PDB entry 2QRT | X-ray diffraction, 1.80 A resolution | chain A

# Chain A
Name: H-2 class I histocompatibility antigen K-B alpha chain, Beta-2 microglobulin, ovalbumin-derived peptide
From: Mus musculus
Notes: fragment: Fusion protein of ovalbumin-derived peptide, linker, Beta-2 microglobulin, and H-2 class I histocompatibility antigen K-B alpha chain extracellular domain
UniProtKB: chimeric construct of P01901, Q91XJ8: residues 1-280 from P01901 (HA1B_MOUSE) positions 22-301 (offset varies); residues 1-99 from Q91XJ8 positions 21-119 (offset varies)
Sequence (422 residues; row label = number of the first residue in the row):
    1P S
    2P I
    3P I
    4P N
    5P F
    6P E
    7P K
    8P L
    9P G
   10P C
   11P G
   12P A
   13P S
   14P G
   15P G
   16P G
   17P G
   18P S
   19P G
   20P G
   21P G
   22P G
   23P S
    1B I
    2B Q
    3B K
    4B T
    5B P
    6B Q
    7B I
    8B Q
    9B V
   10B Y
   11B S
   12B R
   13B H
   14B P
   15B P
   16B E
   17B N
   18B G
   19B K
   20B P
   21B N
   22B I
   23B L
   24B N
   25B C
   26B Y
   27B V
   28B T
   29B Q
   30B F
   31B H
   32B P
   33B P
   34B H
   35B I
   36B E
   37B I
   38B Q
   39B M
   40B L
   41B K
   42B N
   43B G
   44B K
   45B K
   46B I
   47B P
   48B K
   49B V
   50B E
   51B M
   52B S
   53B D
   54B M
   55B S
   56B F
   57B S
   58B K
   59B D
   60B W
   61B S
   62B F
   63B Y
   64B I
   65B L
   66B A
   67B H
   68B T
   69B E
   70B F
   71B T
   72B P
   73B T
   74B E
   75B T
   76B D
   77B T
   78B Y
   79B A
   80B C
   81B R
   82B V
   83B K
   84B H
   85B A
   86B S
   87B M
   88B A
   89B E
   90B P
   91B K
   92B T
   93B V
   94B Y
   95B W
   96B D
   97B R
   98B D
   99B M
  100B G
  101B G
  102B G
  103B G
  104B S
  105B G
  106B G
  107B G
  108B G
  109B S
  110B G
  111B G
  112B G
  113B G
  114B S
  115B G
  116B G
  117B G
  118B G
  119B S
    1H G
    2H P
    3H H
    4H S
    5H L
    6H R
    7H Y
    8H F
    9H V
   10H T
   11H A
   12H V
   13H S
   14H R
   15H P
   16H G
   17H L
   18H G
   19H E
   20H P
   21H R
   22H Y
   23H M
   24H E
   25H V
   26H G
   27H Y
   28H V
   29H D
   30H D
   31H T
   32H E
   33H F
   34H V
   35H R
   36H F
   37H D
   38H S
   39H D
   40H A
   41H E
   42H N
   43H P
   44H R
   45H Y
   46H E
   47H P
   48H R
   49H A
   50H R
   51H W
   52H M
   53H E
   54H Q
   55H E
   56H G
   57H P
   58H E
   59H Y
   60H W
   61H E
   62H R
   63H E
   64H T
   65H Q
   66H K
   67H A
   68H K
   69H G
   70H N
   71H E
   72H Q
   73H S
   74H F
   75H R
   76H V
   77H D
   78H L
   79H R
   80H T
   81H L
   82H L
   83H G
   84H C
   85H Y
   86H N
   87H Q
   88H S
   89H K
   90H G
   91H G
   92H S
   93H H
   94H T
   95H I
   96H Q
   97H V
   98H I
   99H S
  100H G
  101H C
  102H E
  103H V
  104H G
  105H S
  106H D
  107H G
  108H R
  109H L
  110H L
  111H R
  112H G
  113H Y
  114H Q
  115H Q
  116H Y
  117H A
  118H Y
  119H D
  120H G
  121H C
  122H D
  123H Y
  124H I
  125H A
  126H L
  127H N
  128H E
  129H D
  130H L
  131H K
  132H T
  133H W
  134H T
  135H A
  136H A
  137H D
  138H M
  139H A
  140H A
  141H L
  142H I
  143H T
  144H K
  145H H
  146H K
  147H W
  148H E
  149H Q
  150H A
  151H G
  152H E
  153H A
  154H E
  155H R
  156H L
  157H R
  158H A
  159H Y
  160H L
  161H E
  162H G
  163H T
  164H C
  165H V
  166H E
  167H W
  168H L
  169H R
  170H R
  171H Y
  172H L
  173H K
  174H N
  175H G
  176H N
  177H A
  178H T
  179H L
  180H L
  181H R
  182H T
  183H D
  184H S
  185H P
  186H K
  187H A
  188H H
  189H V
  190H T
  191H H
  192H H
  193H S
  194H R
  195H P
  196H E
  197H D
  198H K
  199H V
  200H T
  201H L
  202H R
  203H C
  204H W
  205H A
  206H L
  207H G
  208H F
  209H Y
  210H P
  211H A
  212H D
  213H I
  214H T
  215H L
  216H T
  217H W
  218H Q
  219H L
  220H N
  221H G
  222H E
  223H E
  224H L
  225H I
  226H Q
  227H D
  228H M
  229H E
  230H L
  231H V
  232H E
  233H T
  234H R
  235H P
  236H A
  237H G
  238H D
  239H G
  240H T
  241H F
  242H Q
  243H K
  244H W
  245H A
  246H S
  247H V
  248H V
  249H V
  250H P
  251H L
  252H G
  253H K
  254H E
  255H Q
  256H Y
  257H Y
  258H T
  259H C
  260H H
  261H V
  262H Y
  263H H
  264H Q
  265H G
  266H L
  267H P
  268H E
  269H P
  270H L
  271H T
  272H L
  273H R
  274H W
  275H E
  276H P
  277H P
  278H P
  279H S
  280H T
Disordered / not traced: 100B, 101B, 102B, 103B, 104B, 105B, 106B, 107B, 108B, 109B, 110B, 111B, 112B, 113B, 114B, 115B, 116B, 117B, 118B, 119B, 277H, 278H, 279H, 280H
Sequence notes: linker (9P, 10P, 11P, 12P, 13P, 14P, 15P, 16P, 17P, 18P, 19P, 20P, 21P, 22P, 23P, 100B, 101B, 102B, 103B, 104B, 105B, 106B, 107B, 108B, 109B, 110B, 111B, 112B, 113B, 114B, 115B, 116B, 117B, 118B, 119B); engineered mutation Cys84H (Tyr105 in P01901)
Disulfide bonds: Cys10P-Cys84H, Cys25B-Cys80B, Cys101H-Cys164H, Cys203H-Cys259H

# Overview
Chain A is H-2 class I histocompatibility antigen K-B alpha chain, Beta-2 microglobulin, ovalbumin-derived
peptide (Mus musculus); the structure, Crystal Structure of a disulfide trapped single chain trimer composed
of the MHC I heavy chain ..., was determined by X-ray diffraction together with 2QRI and 2QRS from the same
study.
